Entry 3A6P (X-ray diffraction, 2.92 A resolution); this record covers chains A and E of the 5 polymer chains in the assembly.

# Chain A
Molecule: Exportin-5
Source organism: Homo sapiens
UniProt: Q9HAV4 (XPO5_HUMAN); residue numbers follow UniProt; this construct covers 1-1204
Amino-acid sequence (1204 residues; each row starts with the number of its first residue):
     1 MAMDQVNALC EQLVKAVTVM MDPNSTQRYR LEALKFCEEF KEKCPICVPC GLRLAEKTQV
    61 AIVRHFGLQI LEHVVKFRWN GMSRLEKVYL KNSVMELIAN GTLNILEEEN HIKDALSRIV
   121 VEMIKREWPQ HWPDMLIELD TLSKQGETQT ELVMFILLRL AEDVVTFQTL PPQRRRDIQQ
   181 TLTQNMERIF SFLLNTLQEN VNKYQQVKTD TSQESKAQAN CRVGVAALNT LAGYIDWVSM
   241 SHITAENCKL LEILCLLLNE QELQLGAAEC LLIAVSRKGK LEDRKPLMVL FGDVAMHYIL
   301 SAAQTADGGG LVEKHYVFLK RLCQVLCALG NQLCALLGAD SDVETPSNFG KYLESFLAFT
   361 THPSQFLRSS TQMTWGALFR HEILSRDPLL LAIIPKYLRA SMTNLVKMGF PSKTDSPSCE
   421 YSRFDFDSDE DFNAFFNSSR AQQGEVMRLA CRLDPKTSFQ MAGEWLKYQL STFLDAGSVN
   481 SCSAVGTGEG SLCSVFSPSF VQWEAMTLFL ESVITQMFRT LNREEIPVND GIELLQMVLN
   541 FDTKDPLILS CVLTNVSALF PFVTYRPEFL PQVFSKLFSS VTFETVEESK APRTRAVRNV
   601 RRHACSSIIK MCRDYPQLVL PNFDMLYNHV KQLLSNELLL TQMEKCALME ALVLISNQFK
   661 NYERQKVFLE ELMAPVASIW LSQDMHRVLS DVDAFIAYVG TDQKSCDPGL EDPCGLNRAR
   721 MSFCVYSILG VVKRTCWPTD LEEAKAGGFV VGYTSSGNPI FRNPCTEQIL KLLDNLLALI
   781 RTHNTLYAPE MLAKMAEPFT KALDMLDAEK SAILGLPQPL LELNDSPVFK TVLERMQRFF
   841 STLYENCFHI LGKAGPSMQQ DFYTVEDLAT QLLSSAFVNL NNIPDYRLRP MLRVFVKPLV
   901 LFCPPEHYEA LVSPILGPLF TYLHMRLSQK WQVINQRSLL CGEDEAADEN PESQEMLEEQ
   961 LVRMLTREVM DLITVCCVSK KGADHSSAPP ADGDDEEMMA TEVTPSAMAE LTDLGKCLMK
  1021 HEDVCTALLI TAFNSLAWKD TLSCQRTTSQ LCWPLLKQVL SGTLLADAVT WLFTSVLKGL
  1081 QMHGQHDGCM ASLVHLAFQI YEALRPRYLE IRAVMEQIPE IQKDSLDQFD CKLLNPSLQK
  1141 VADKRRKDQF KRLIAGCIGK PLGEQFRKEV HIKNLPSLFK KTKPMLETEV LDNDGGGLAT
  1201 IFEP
Not modelled in the structure: 1, 474-490, 705-706, 938-951, 980-1009, 1137-1204
Disulfide bonds: Cys1044-Cys1089
Swiss-Prot annotation at these positions:
  - region: Thr641, Gln642 (Pre-miRNA binding)
  - site (Pre-miRNA binding): Ala441, Arg448, Arg718, Gln1045
  - modified residue: Ala2 (N-acetylalanine), Lys396 (N6-acetyllysine), Ser826 (Phosphoserine)
  - natural variant: Val552 (V552I: Found in a patient with nephrotic syndrome; uncertain significance)
From the paper describing this entry:
  - binding site for pre-microRNA: Arg602
  - binding site for pre-microRNA (chain E): Arg602

# Chain E
Molecule: pre-microRNA
Sequence (24 nucleotides; each row starts with the number of its first residue):
    40 GGCUUUCAGU CGGAUGUUUG CCGC

# Chain A / chain E interface
Pairs across the interface (48; chain A residue first):
  Lys278(A) - C46(E)  phosphate contact
  Lys278(A) - A47(E)  salt bridge to the phosphate
  Gly279(A) - U45(E)  sugar contact
  Gly279(A) - C46(E)  sugar contact
  Lys280(A) - U45(E)  sugar contact
  Asn437(A) - U57(E)  sugar contact
  Arg440(A) - U57(E)  phosphate contact
  Arg440(A) - U58(E)  salt bridge to the phosphate
  Ala441(A) - U56(E)  hydrogen bond to the sugar
  Ala441(A) - U57(E)  sugar contact
  Gly444(A) - U56(E)  sugar contact
  Glu445(A) - G55(E)  hydrogen bond to the sugar
  Glu445(A) - U56(E)  sugar contact
  Arg448(A) - U56(E)  hydrogen bond to the phosphate
  Arg448(A) - U57(E)  salt bridge to the phosphate
  Arg593(A) - G62(E)  base contact
  Arg595(A) - C60(E)  salt bridge to the phosphate
  Arg595(A) - C61(E)  salt bridge to the phosphate
  Arg598(A) - C61(E)  salt bridge to the phosphate
  Arg598(A) - G62(E)  sugar contact
  Arg602(A) - C61(E)  base contact
  Arg602(A) - G62(E)  salt bridge to the phosphate
  Thr641(A) - G62(E)  hydrogen bond to the sugar
  Thr641(A) - C63(E)  phosphate contact
  Gln642(A) - C63(E)  hydrogen bond to the phosphate
  Met643(A) - C61(E)  sugar contact
  Met643(A) - G62(E)  phosphate contact
  Met643(A) - C63(E)  phosphate contact
  Glu711(A) - C63(E)  hydrogen bond to the base
  Gly715(A) - C63(E)  base contact
  Arg718(A) - C63(E)  hydrogen bond to the base
  Ser722(A) - C63(E)  sugar contact
  Tyr726(A) - C63(E)  sugar contact
  Lys830(A) - G62(E)  base contact
  Arg835(A) - G62(E)  hydrogen bond to the phosphate
  Arg835(A) - C63(E)  hydrogen bond to the sugar
  Arg838(A) - C60(E)  sugar contact
  Arg838(A) - C61(E)  salt bridge to the phosphate
  Arg838(A) - C63(E)  sugar contact
  Phe839(A) - C63(E)  phosphate contact
  Leu1042(A) - C50(E)  phosphate contact
  Leu1042(A) - G51(E)  phosphate contact
  Gln1045(A) - U49(E)  hydrogen bond to the sugar
  Arg1046(A) - C50(E)  sugar contact
  Arg1046(A) - G51(E)  salt bridge to the phosphate
  Gln1050(A) - G51(E)  sugar contact
  His1086(A) - U49(E)  sugar contact
  Gly1088(A) - U49(E)  sugar contact
Interface residues without a listed pair, chain A (36 interface residues in all): Leu281, Leu508, Ala719, Leu820, Thr842
Interface residues without a listed pair, chain E (15 interface residues in all): G59

# Overview
Chain A and chain E form an interface of 36 and 15 residues respectively, with 10 hydrogen bonds and 9 salt
bridges. Polar contacts include Glu711(A)-C63(E), Arg718(A)-C63(E) and Ala441(A)-U56(E). From the paper: a
binding site for pre-microRNA at Arg602(A); a binding site for pre-microRNA (chain E) at Arg602(A).
Here chain A is Exportin-5 (Homo sapiens) and chain E is pre-microRNA. Entry 3A6P (Crystal structure of
Exportin-5:RanGTP:pre-miRNA complex) was determined by X-ray diffraction.
